Entry 2ACL (X-ray diffraction, 2.80 A resolution); this record covers chains A and B.

== Chain A ==
Protein: Retinoic acid receptor RXR-alpha
From: Homo sapiens
UniProtKB: P19793 (RXRA_HUMAN); residue numbers follow UniProt; this construct covers 225-462
Chain sequence (238 residues; numbered 225 to 462; the number before each row is that of its first residue):
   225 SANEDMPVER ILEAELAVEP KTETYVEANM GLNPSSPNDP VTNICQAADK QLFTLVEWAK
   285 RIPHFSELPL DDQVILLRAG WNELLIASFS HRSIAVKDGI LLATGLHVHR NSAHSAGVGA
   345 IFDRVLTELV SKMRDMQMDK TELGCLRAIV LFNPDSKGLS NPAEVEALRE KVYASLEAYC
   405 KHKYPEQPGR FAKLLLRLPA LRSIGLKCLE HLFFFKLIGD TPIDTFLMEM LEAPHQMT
Not modelled in the structure: 244-262, 458-462
Swiss-Prot annotation at these positions:
  - region: Arg348 to Gly368 (Required for nuclear export)
  - binding site (9-cis-retinoate): Arg316, Ala327
  - binding site (all-trans-retinoate): Arg316, Ala327
  - modified residue (Phosphoserine): Ser259, Ser260
  - mutagenesis: Val280 (V280A: Abolished ubiquitination and degradation by UBR5), Glu352 to Thr462 (No impact on acetylation by EP300), Met357 to Met360 (Abolishes nuclear export), Leu418 to Leu430 (Abolishes nuclear localization), Glu434 (E434N/Q/K/A: As a heterodimer with NR1H4, impairs interaction with coactivator NCOA1. Impairs transcriptional activity)
Small-molecule neighbours: retinoic acid (REA): Val265, Ile268, Cys269, Ala271, Ala272, Gln275, Trp305, Asn306, Leu309, Ile310, Phe313, Arg316, Leu326, Ala327, Val342, Ile345, Cys432

== Chain B ==
Protein: Oxysterols receptor LXR-alpha
From: Mus musculus
UniProtKB: Q9Z0Y9 (NR1H3_MOUSE); residues 203-445 here = UniProt positions 203-445
Chain sequence (244 residues; numbered 202 to 445; the number before each row is that of its first residue):
   202 VQLSPEQLGM IEKLVAAQQQ CNRRSFSDRL RVTPWPIAPD PQSREARQQR FAHFTELAIV
   262 SVQEIVDFAK QLPGFLQLSR EDQIALLKTS AIEVMLLETS RRYNPGSESI TFLKDFSYNR
   322 EDFAKAGLQV EFINPIFEFS RAMNELQLND AEFALLIAIS IFSADRPNVQ DQLQVERLQH
   382 TYVEALHAYV SINHPHDPLM FPRMLMKLVS LRTLSSVHSE QVFALRLQDK KLPPLLSEIW
   442 DVHE
Not modelled in the structure: 444-445
Sequence notes: cloning artifact (202); variant Pro399 (Arg in Q9Z0Y9)
Small-molecule neighbours: L05 (1-benzyl-3-(4-methoxyphenylamino)-4-phenylpyrrole-2,5-dione): Phe252, Phe255, Thr256, Leu258, Ala259, Ser262, Ile293, Met296, Leu297, Glu299, Thr300, Phe313, Phe324, Ala327, Gly328, Leu329, Phe333, Ile337, His419, Gln422, Leu426, Leu433, Leu437, Trp441

== Interface between chain A and chain B ==
Pairs across the interface - 49 pairs, chain A then chain B:
  Glu352(A) - Asp366(B)
  Glu352(A) - Gln373(B)
  Lys356(A) - Glu377(B)  salt bridge
  Glu394(A) - Leu400(B)
  Glu394(A) - Arg404(B)  salt bridge
  Tyr397(A) - Pro403(B)  hydrophobic
  Tyr397(A) - Met407(B)
  Phe415(A) - Pro403(B)  hydrophobic
  Ala416(A) - Val384(B)  hydrophobic
  Leu419(A) - Met407(B)  hydrophobic
  Leu420(A) - Gln380(B)
  Leu420(A) - Val384(B)  hydrophobic
  Leu420(A) - Leu409(B)  hydrophobic
  Leu422(A) - Met407(B)  hydrophobic
  Leu422(A) - Val410(B)  hydrophobic
  Pro423(A) - Val410(B)  hydrophobic
  Pro423(A) - Arg413(B)  hydrogen bond (backbone-side chain)
  Ala424(A) - Asp366(B)
  Arg426(A) - Val410(B)  hydrogen bond (side chain-backbone)
  Arg426(A) - Arg413(B)
  Arg426(A) - Thr414(B)  hydrogen bond
  Ser427(A) - Arg413(B)  hydrogen bond
  Leu430(A) - Arg413(B)
  Leu430(A) - Thr414(B)
  Leu430(A) - Ser417(B)
  Phe438(A) - Phe424(B)  hydrophobic
  Asp444(A) - Val443(B)
  Pro446(A) - Val443(B)  hydrophobic
  Ile447(A) - Glu439(B)
  Asp448(A) - Ile285(B)
  Asp448(A) - Lys289(B)  salt bridge
  Asp448(A) - Glu439(B)
  Thr449(A) - Glu439(B)  hydrogen bond (backbone-side chain)
  Phe450(A) - Pro435(B)  hydrophobic
  Phe450(A) - Glu439(B)  hydrogen bond (backbone-side chain)
  Leu451(A) - Val267(B)  hydrophobic
  Leu451(A) - Glu439(B)  hydrogen bond (backbone-side chain)
  Leu451(A) - Ile440(B)  hydrophobic
  Met452(A) - Arg281(B)
  Met452(A) - Ile285(B)  hydrophobic
  Met454(A) - Lys271(B)
  Met454(A) - Leu436(B)  hydrophobic
  Leu455(A) - Val267(B)  hydrophobic
  Leu455(A) - Lys271(B)  hydrogen bond (backbone-side chain)
  Leu455(A) - Phe276(B)  hydrophobic
  Leu455(A) - Arg281(B)  hydrogen bond (backbone-side chain)
  Leu455(A) - Gln284(B)
  Leu455(A) - Leu288(B)  hydrophobic
  Glu456(A) - Arg281(B)
Other interface residues (no listed pair), chain A (33 interface residues in all): Ile373, Asp379, Ala398, Glu401, Lys417, Phe437, Ala457
Other interface residues (no listed pair), chain B (36 interface residues in all): Val263, Gln264, Leu374, His381, His388, Phe402, Leu406, Ser411

== Summary ==
The interface between chain A and chain B involves 33 residues on one side and 36 on the other; the contacts
include 9 hydrogen bonds and 3 salt bridges. Among the polar pairs are Lys356(A)-Glu377(B),
Glu394(A)-Arg404(B) and Asp448(A)-Lys289(B). Chain A binds retinoic acid.
Chain A is Retinoic acid receptor RXR-alpha (Homo sapiens) and chain B is Oxysterols receptor LXR-alpha (Mus
musculus); the structure, Liver X-Receptor alpha Ligand Binding Domain with SB313987, was determined by X-ray
diffraction.
